PDB entry 5INI | X-ray diffraction, 2.85 A resolution | chains A and D of the 6 polymer chains in the assembly

Chain A (and D):
Name: Putative carboxyl transferase
Organism: Streptomyces ambofaciens ATCC 23877
Notes: chain D of this document is another copy of the same molecule, construct and numbering; everything in this record applies to it too
UniProtKB: A0ACI9 (A0ACI9_STRAM); residue numbers follow UniProt; this construct covers 1-532
Amino-acid sequence (538 residues; each row starts with the number of its first residue; numbers below 1 keep their minus sign (Gly-5 is residue -5)):
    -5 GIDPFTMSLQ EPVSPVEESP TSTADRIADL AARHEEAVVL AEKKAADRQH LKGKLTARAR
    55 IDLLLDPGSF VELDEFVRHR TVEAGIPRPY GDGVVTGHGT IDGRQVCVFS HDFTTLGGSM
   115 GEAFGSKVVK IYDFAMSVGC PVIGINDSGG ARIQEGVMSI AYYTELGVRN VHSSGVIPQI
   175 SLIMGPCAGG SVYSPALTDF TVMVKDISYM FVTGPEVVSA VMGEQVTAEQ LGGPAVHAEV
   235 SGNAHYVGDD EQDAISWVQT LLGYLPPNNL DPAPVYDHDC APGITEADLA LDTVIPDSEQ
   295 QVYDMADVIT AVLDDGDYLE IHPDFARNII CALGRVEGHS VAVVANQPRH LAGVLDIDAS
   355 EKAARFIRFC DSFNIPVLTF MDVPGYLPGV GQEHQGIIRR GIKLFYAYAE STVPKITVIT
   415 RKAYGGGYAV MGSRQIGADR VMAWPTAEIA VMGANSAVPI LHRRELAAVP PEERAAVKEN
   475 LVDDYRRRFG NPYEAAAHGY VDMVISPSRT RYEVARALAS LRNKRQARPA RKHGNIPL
Disordered / not traced: -5 to 14, 76-80, 449-479 (chain D: -5 to 15, 77-78, 456-474)
Differences from the reference sequence: expression tag (-5 to 0)
Residues lining bound ligands: hexanoyl-coenzyme A (HXC): Phe107, Leu110, Gly111, Ser113, Gly143, Gly144, Ala145, Arg146, Ile147, Gln148, Ile154, Tyr157, Thr158, Gly161, Ala182, Gly183, Gly184, Tyr187, Ser188, Leu191, Phe205, Val206, Thr207, Gly208, Val211
Reported in the primary citation:
  - binding site for hexanoyl-coenzyme A: Gly143, Ala145, Ile147, Tyr157, Gly184, Tyr187, Leu191, Ile396, Phe399, Gly420, Ala423, Pro453
  - specificity-determining residues: Gly161 (proposed by the authors, not directly observed)

How chain A and chain D interact:
Residue-residue contacts - 194 pairs, chain A then chain D:
  Ile147(A) with Met446(D), hydrophobic; Ala451(D), hydrophobic
  Gln148(A) with Arg482(D), hydrogen bond (backbone-side chain)
  Glu149(A) with Arg482(D)
  Gly150(A) with Val445(D); Phe483(D)
  Val151(A) with Tyr422(D); Ile443(D), hydrophobic; Tyr494(D), hydrophobic
  Met152(A) with His492(D); Tyr494(D), hydrophobic
  Ser153(A) with Val445(D)
  Ile154(A) with Gly419(D); Tyr422(D), hydrophobic; Ala423(D), hydrophobic; Ala444(D); Val445(D), hydrophobic
  Ala155(A) with Gln429(D); Tyr494(D)
  Thr158(A) with Phe399(D); Ala423(D); Gln429(D); Ile430(D)
  Glu159(A) with Gln429(D)
  Gly161(A) with Phe399(D)
  Val162(A) with Phe399(D); Gln429(D); Ile430(D), hydrophobic
  Val165(A) with Tyr400(D), hydrophobic; Arg525(D), hydrogen bond (backbone-side chain)
  His166(A) with Ala403(D); Pro523(D); Arg525(D)
  Ser168(A) with Tyr400(D); Arg525(D), hydrogen bond (backbone-side chain); Gly528(D); Asn529(D), hydrogen bond (side chain-backbone)
  Gly169(A) with Arg525(D); His527(D)
  Val170(A) with Arg525(D)
  Val186(A) with Ile392(D)
  Tyr187(A) with Tyr380(D); Ile396(D), hydrophobic
  Ala190(A) with Ile392(D); Arg393(D); Ile396(D), hydrophobic; Pro531(D)
  Leu191(A) with Ile396(D), hydrophobic; Phe399(D), hydrophobic
  Asp193(A) with Asn529(D), hydrogen bond
  Met204(A) with Ile392(D), hydrophobic
  Phe205(A) with Glu387(D); Ile392(D)
  Val206(A) with Glu387(D), hydrogen bond (backbone-side chain); Ile391(D), hydrophobic
  Thr207(A) with Pro382(D)
  Val211(A) with Ser450(D)
  Val215(A) with Ser450(D)
  Met216(A) with Leu381(D), hydrophobic; Pro382(D)
  Glu218(A) with Gly383(D); Val384(D), hydrogen bond (side chain-backbone)
  Val220(A) with Val384(D), hydrophobic
  Gln224(A) with His388(D), hydrogen bond (backbone-side chain)
  Leu225(A) with Val384(D), hydrophobic; Glu387(D); His388(D)
  Val230(A) with His388(D)
  Val234(A) with His388(D)
  Ser235(A) with Glu387(D); His388(D); Gly390(D); Arg393(D), hydrogen bond (backbone-side chain)
  Asn237(A) with Ile392(D); Arg393(D), hydrogen bond
  Asn263(A) with Ala524(D), hydrogen bond (side chain-backbone); Arg525(D)
  Glu355(A) with Arg393(D), salt bridge; Leu532(D)
  Ala358(A) with Leu532(D), hydrophobic
  Arg359(A) with Asn529(D), hydrogen bond (side chain-backbone); Ile530(D), hydrogen bond (side chain-backbone); Pro531(D); Leu532(D)
  Arg362(A) with His527(D), hydrogen bond; Gly528(D); Ile530(D); Leu532(D)
  Phe363(A) with Asn529(D)
  Asp365(A) with Lys526(D), salt bridge; His527(D), salt bridge
  Ser366(A) with His527(D), hydrogen bond (side chain-backbone); Gly528(D)
  Asn368(A) with Lys526(D)
  Tyr380(A) with Tyr187(D)
  Pro382(A) with Thr207(D); Val215(D), hydrophobic; Met216(D)
  Gly383(A) with Val212(D); Glu218(D)
  Val384(A) with Glu218(D), hydrogen bond (backbone-side chain); Val220(D), hydrophobic
  Glu387(A) with Phe205(D); Val206(D), hydrogen bond (side chain-backbone); Thr207(D); Leu225(D); Ser235(D)
  His388(A) with Gln224(D), hydrogen bond (side chain-backbone); Leu225(D), hydrogen bond (side chain-backbone); Val230(D); Val234(D); Ser235(D)
  Ile391(A) with Val206(D), hydrophobic
  Ile392(A) with Ala190(D), hydrophobic; Met204(D), hydrophobic; Val206(D), hydrophobic; Asn237(D)
  Arg393(A) with Ser235(D), hydrogen bond (side chain-backbone); Asn237(D); Glu355(D), salt bridge
  Arg394(A) with Arg394(D)
  Ile396(A) with Tyr187(D); Ala190(D), hydrophobic; Leu191(D), hydrophobic
  Lys397(A) with Lys397(D); Leu532(D)
  Phe399(A) with Thr158(D); Gly161(D); Val162(D); Tyr187(D), hydrophobic; Leu191(D), hydrophobic
  Tyr400(A) with Val165(D), hydrophobic; Ser168(D)
  Ala403(A) with Val162(D), hydrophobic; His166(D)
  Glu404(A) with His527(D)
  Thr406(A) with Lys526(D), hydrogen bond
  Val407(A) with Lys526(D)
  Gly419(A) with Ile154(D)
  Gly420(A) with Tyr187(D)
  Ala423(A) with Ile154(D), hydrophobic; Thr158(D)
  Val424(A) with Tyr187(D), hydrophobic
  Gln429(A) with Ala155(D); Thr158(D); Glu159(D); Val162(D)
  Ile430(A) with Thr158(D); Val162(D), hydrophobic
  Ile443(A) with Val151(D)
  Ala444(A) with Ile154(D)
  Val445(A) with Ile147(D), hydrophobic; Gly150(D); Ser153(D); Ile154(D), hydrophobic
  Met446(A) with Ile147(D), hydrophobic
  His492(A) with Met152(D)
  Tyr494(A) with Val151(D), hydrophobic; Met152(D); Ala155(D)
  Arg522(A) with Lys526(D)
  Pro523(A) with His166(D)
  Ala524(A) with Val170(D); Asn263(D), hydrogen bond (backbone-side chain)
  Arg525(A) with Val165(D), hydrogen bond (side chain-backbone); Ser168(D), hydrogen bond (side chain-backbone); Val170(D); Asn263(D)
  Lys526(A) with Asp365(D), salt bridge; Asn368(D), hydrogen bond; Thr406(D), hydrogen bond; Val407(D); Arg522(D), hydrogen bond (backbone-side chain)
  His527(A) with Gly169(D); Arg362(D), hydrogen bond; Asp365(D), salt bridge; Ser366(D), hydrogen bond; Glu404(D), salt bridge
  Gly528(A) with Ser168(D); Arg362(D); Ser366(D)
  Asn529(A) with Ser168(D), hydrogen bond (backbone-side chain); Asp193(D), hydrogen bond; Arg359(D), hydrogen bond (backbone-side chain); Phe363(D)
  Ile530(A) with Arg359(D), hydrogen bond (backbone-side chain); Arg362(D)
  Pro531(A) with Ala190(D); Arg359(D)
  Leu532(A) with Ala358(D), hydrophobic; Arg359(D); Arg362(D); Lys397(D); Ile530(D), hydrophobic
Other interface residues (no listed pair), chain A (98 interface residues in all): Ala145, Arg146, Ser167, Val212, His231, Gly236, Leu381, Gly390, Tyr422, Ser427
Other interface residues (no listed pair), chain D (101 interface residues in all): Ser167, Val186, Val211, His231, Gly236, Phe319, Gly420, Ser427, Arg480, Glu488, Ala489

In short:
98 residues of chain A and 101 residues of chain D are in contact; the contacts include 33 hydrogen bonds and
7 salt bridges. Polar contacts include Glu355(A)-Arg393(D), Asp365(A)-Lys526(D) and Asp365(A)-His527(D).
Ligands of chain A: hexanoyl-coenzyme A. The paper reports a binding site for hexanoyl-coenzyme A at
Gly143(A), Ala145(A) and Ile147(A) among others; the specificity determinant Gly161(A).
Chain A and chain D are both Putative carboxyl transferase (Streptomyces ambofaciens ATCC 23877); the
structure, Structural basis for acyl-CoA carboxylase-mediated assembly of unusual polyketide synthase extender
units incorporated into the stambomycin ..., was determined by X-ray diffraction (same publication as 5INF and
5ING).
